Entry 8P6P (electron microscopy, 3.20 A resolution); this record covers chains 5 and J of the 26 polymer chains in the assembly.

[Chain 5]
Molecule: 16S ribosomal RNA
Source organism: Mycoplasmoides pneumoniae M129
Sequence (1520 nucleotides; each row starts with the number of its first residue):
     1 UUUUUCUGAG AGUUUGAUCC UGGCUCAGGA UUAACGCUGG CGGCAUGCCU AAUACAUGCA
    61 AGUCGAUCGA AAGUAGUAAU ACUUUAGAGG CGAACGGGUG AGUAACACGU AUCCAAUCUA
   121 CCUUAUAAUG GGGGAUAACU AGUUGAAAGA CUAGCUAAUA CCGCAUAAGA ACUUUGGUUC
   181 GCAUGAAUCA AAGUUGAAAG GACCUGCAAG GGUUCGUUAU UUGAUGAGGG UGCGCCAUAU
   241 CAGCUAGUUG GUGGGGUAAC GGCCUACCAA GGCAAUGACG UGUAGCUAUG CUGAGAAGUA
   301 GAAUAGCCAC AAUGGGACUG AGACACGGCC CAUACUCCUA CGGGAGGCAG CAGUAGGGAA
   361 UUUUUCACAA UGAGCGAAAG CUUGAUGGAG CAAUGCCGCG UGAACGAUGA AGGUCUUUAA
   421 GAUUGUAAAG UUCUUUUAUU UGGGAAGAAU GACUUUAGCA GGUAAUGGCU AGAGUUUGAC
   481 UGUACCAUUU UGAAUAAGUG ACGACUAACU AUGUGCCAGC AGUCXCGGUA AUACAUAGGU
   541 CGCAAGCGUU AUCCGGAUUU AUUGGGCGUA AAGCAAGCGC AGGCGGAUUG AAAAGUCUGG
   601 UGUUAAAGGC AGCUGCUUAA CAGUUGUAUG CAUUGGAAAC UAUUAAUCUA GAGUGUGGUA
   661 GGGAGUUUUG GAAUUUCAUG UGGAGCGGUG AAAUGCGUAG AUAUAUGAAG GAACACCAGU
   721 GGCGAAGGCG AAAACUUAGG CCAUUACUGA CGCUUAGGCU UGAAAGUGUG GGGAGCAAAU
   781 AGGAUUAGAU ACCCUAGUAG UCCACACCGU AAACGAUAGA UACUAGCUGU CGGGGCGAUC
   841 CCCUCGGUAG UGAAGUUAAC ACAUUAAGUA UCUCGCCUGG GUAGUACAUU CGCAAGAAUG
   901 AAACUCAAAC GGAAUUGACG GGGACCCGCA CAAGUGGUGG AGCAUGUUGC UUAAUUCGAC
   961 GGUACACGAA AAACCUUACC UAGACUUGAC AUCCUUGGCA AAAUUAUGGA AACAUAAUGG
  1021 AGGUUAACCG AGUGACAGGU GGUGCAUGGU UGUCGUCAGC UCGUGUCGUG AGAUGUUGGG
  1081 UUAAGUCCCG CAACGAGCGC AACCCUUAUC GUUAGUUACA UUGUCUAGCG AGACUGCUAA
  1141 UGCAAAUUGG AGGAAGGAAG GGAUGACGUC AAAUCAUCAU GCCCCUUAUG UCUAGGGCUG
  1201 CAAACGUGCU ACAAUGGCCA AUACAAACAG UCGCCAGCUU GUAAAAGUGA GCAAAUCUGU
  1261 AAAGUUGGUC UCAGUUCGGA UUGAGGGCUG CAAUUCGUCC UCAUGAAGUC GGAAUCACUA
  1321 GUAAUCGCGA AUCAGCUAUG UCGCGGUGAA UACGUUCUCG GGUCUUGUAC ACACXGXCCG
  1381 UCAAACUAUG AAAGCUGGUA AUAUUUAAAA ACGUGUUGCU AACCAUUAGG AAGCGCAUGU
  1441 CAAGGAUAGC ACCGGUGAUU GGAGUUAAGU CGUAACAAGG UACCCCUACG AGAACGUGGG
  1501 GGUGGAUCAC CUCCUUUCUA
Unresolved in the structure: 1-4, 1512-1520
Differences from the reference sequence: conflict A1003 (G119315 in 26117688)
Modified positions: G7M (N7-methyl-guanosine-5'-monophosphate) at position 525, 5MC (5-methylcytidine-5'-monophosphate) at position 1375, B8T (4-methyl, cytidine-5'-monophosphate) at position 1377, MA6 (6N-dimethyladenosine-5'-monophoshate) at position 1493, MA6 (6N-dimethyladenosine-5'-monophoshate) at position 1494
Bound ions: Mg2+ site 1 near G22 (its only coordinating residue here); Mg2+ site 2: C49, G100; Mg2+ site 3 near A54 (its only coordinating residue here); Mg2+ site 4 near U85 (its only coordinating residue here); Mg2+ site 5 near G92 (its only coordinating residue here); Mg2+ site 6 near A94 (its only coordinating residue here); Mg2+ site 7 near C95 (its only coordinating residue here); Mg2+ site 8 near G98 (its only coordinating residue here); Mg2+ site 9: A101, G102, G285; Mg2+ site 10: A160, C161; Mg2+ site 11 near G251 (its only coordinating residue here); Mg2+ site 12 near U252 (its only coordinating residue here); 41 more Mg2+ sites not listed
Small-molecule neighbours:
  - pentane-1,5-diamine (N2P): C574, A576, G577, A756, G757, G758, C759
  - 1,4-diaminobutane (PUT), molecule 1: G768, U769, G770, G771, G772, G800
  - 1,4-diaminobutane (PUT), molecule 2: G936, G937, U938, G939, G1311
  - spermidine (SPD), molecule 1: G962, C965, A966, C967, G1206, U1207, G1340, U1341
  - spermidine (SPD), molecule 2: A1323, A1324, U1325, C1326, C1344, G1345

[Chain J]
Protein: 30S ribosomal protein S11
Source organism: Mycoplasmoides pneumoniae M129
UniProtKB: Q50296 (RS11_MYCPN); numbering as in UniProt (aligned over 1-121)
Sequence (121 residues; numbered 1 to 121; the number before each row is that of its first residue):
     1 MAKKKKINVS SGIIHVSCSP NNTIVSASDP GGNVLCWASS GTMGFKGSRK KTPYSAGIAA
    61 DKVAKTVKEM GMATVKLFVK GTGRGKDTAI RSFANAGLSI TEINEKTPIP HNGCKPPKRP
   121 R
Unresolved in the structure: 1-7

[Interface between chain 5 and chain J]
Residue-residue contacts (66; chain 5 residue first):
  G671(5) - His111(J)  base contact
  A672(5) - Ile109(J)  hydrogen bond to the sugar
  A672(5) - His111(J)  hydrogen bond to the sugar
  A672(5) - Gly113(J)  base contact
  A673(5) - Pro108(J)  phosphate contact
  A673(5) - Ile109(J)  sugar contact
  A673(5) - Pro110(J)  sugar contact
  A673(5) - Cys114(J)  base contact
  U674(5) - Cys114(J)  sugar contact
  G680(5) - Asn33(J)  hydrogen bond to the base
  U681(5) - Asn33(J)  sugar contact
  U681(5) - Val34(J)  hydrogen bond to the sugar
  G682(5) - Val34(J)  sugar contact
  G682(5) - Trp37(J)  sugar contact
  G683(5) - Trp37(J)  sugar contact
  A684(5) - Thr42(J)  sugar contact
  G685(5) - Trp37(J)  sugar contact
  G685(5) - Ser39(J)  phosphate contact
  G685(5) - Gly41(J)  phosphate contact
  G685(5) - Thr42(J)  phosphate contact
  C686(5) - Asn22(J)  hydrogen bond to the phosphate
  C686(5) - Ser39(J)  hydrogen bond to the phosphate
  C686(5) - Gly41(J)  hydrogen bond to the phosphate
  C686(5) - Lys50(J)  salt bridge to the phosphate
  G687(5) - Asn22(J)  hydrogen bond to the phosphate
  G688(5) - Asn21(J)  hydrogen bond to the phosphate
  G688(5) - Lys50(J)  base contact
  U689(5) - Asn21(J)  hydrogen bond to the phosphate
  U689(5) - Gly47(J)  base contact
  U689(5) - Ser48(J)  hydrogen bond to the base
  A691(5) - Ser48(J)  hydrogen bond to the phosphate
  A692(5) - Gly47(J)  phosphate contact
  A692(5) - Ser48(J)  hydrogen bond to the phosphate
  A701(5) - Trp37(J)  base contact
  U702(5) - Ile24(J)  base contact
  A703(5) - Ser26(J)  hydrogen bond to the sugar
  A703(5) - Val34(J)  base contact
  U704(5) - His15(J)  hydrogen bond to the phosphate
  U704(5) - Gly32(J)  sugar contact
  U704(5) - Lys80(J)  salt bridge to the phosphate
  A705(5) - His15(J)  salt bridge to the phosphate
  A705(5) - Gly32(J)  sugar contact
  G711(5) - Cys114(J)  hydrogen bond to the base
  A712(5) - Gly113(J)  base contact
  A712(5) - Cys114(J)  base contact
  A713(5) - Asn112(J)  hydrogen bond to the sugar
  A713(5) - Gly113(J)  base contact
  C714(5) - His111(J)  phosphate contact
  C714(5) - Asn112(J)  sugar contact
  A715(5) - His111(J)  stacking on the base
  A715(5) - Asn112(J)  hydrogen bond to the phosphate
  G775(5) - Lys115(J)  hydrogen bond to the sugar
  C776(5) - Lys115(J)  sugar contact
  C776(5) - Pro116(J)  sugar contact
  C776(5) - Pro117(J)  phosphate contact
  A777(5) - Lys118(J)  phosphate contact
  A778(5) - Lys118(J)  salt bridge to the phosphate
  C792(5) - Arg121(J)  hydrogen bond to the sugar
  C793(5) - Pro120(J)  phosphate contact
  C793(5) - Arg121(J)  phosphate contact
  U1481(5) - Arg121(J)  hydrogen bond to the base
  U1497(5) - Lys118(J)  phosphate contact
  U1497(5) - Arg121(J)  salt bridge to the phosphate
  G1498(5) - Lys118(J)  salt bridge to the phosphate
  G1498(5) - Arg121(J)  salt bridge to the phosphate
  G1499(5) - Lys115(J)  salt bridge to the phosphate
Also at the interface, not in a pair above, chain 5 (39 interface residues in all): A774, C794, A1482
Also at the interface, not in a pair above, chain J (36 interface residues in all): Ser19, Ser28, Leu35, Ser40, Lys46, Lys51, Arg119

[Overview]
39 residues of chain 5 face 36 of chain J across their interface; the contacts include 21 hydrogen bonds, 8
salt bridges and 1 aromatic stacking contact. Among the polar pairs are G680(5)-Asn33(J), U689(5)-Ser48(J) and
G711(5)-Cys114(J). Chain 5 binds spermidine, 1,4-diaminobutane and pentane-1,5-diamine.
Chain 5 is 16S ribosomal RNA and chain J is 30S ribosomal protein S11, both from Mycoplasmoides pneumoniae
M129; the structure, Mycoplasma pneumoniae small ribosomal subunit in chloramphenicol-treated cells, was
determined by electron microscopy together with 8P7X, 8P7Y, 8P8B, 8P8V and 8P8W from the same study.
